PDB entry 3DTK | X-ray diffraction, 3.24 A resolution | chain A

[Chain A]
Molecule: Irre protein
From: deinococcus deserti
Reference sequence: B5B9W8 (B5B9W8_9DEIO); numbering as in UniProt (aligned over 1-281)
Chain sequence (301 residues; row label = number of the first residue in the row; numbers below 1 keep their minus sign (Met-19 is residue -19)):
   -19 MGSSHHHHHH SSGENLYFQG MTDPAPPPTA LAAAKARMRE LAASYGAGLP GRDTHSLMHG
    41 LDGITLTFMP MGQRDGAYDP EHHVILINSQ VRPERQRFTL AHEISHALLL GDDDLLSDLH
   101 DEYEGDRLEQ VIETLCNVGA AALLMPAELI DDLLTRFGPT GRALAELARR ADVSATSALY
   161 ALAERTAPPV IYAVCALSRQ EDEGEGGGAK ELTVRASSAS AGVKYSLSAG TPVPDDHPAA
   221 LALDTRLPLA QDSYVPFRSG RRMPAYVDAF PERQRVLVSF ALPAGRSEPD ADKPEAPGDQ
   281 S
Unresolved in the structure: -19 to 7, 180-188, 264-281
Construct notes: expression tag (-19 to 0)
Ion coordination: Zn2+: His82, Glu113

[Summary]
His82 and Glu113 coordinate Zn2+.
Chain A is Irre protein (deinococcus deserti); the structure, Crystal structure of the IRRE protein, a central
regulator of DNA damage repair in deinococcaceae, was determined by X-ray diffraction, deposited together with
3DTE and 3DTI.
